Entry 4GDM (X-ray diffraction, 2.75 A resolution); this record covers chain A.

Chain A:
Name: 2-succinyl-6-hydroxy-2,4-cyclohexadiene-1-carboxylate synthase
From: Escherichia coli
Notes: EC 4.2.99.20
UniProtKB: P37355 (MENH_ECOLI); residues 1-252 here = UniProt positions 1-252
Amino-acid sequence (268 residues; each row starts with the number of its first residue; numbers below 1 keep their minus sign (Met-15 is residue -15)):
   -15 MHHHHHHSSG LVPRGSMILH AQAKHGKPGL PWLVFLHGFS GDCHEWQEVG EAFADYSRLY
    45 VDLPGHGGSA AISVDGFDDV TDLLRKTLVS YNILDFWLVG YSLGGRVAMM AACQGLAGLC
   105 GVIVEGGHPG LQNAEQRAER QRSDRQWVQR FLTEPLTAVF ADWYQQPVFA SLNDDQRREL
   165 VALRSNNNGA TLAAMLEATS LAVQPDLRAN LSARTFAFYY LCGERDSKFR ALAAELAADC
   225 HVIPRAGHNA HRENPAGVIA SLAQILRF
Not modelled in the structure: -15 to -1
Sequence notes: expression tag (-15 to 0)
Swiss-Prot annotation at these positions:
  - mutagenesis: Ser86 (S86A: 1400-fold decrease in catalytic activity), Asp210 (D210A: Loss of activity), His232 (H232A: Loss of activity)
From the paper describing this entry:
  - catalytic residues: Phe23, Ser86, Leu87, Asp210, His232
  - contacts within the chain: Phe23-Trp147, Tyr85-His232, Arg90-Thr183 (backbone contact), Arg90-Gln188 (hydrogen bond), Gly110-His232 (backbone contact), Arg124-Asp128 (hydrogen bond), Trp131-Trp147, Phe144-Trp147, Trp147-Tyr148, Val152-Asp210 (hydrophobic contact), Glu29-Arg168 (salt bridge), Tyr148-Arg168, Asp210-Phe213 (hydrophobic contact), Asp210-His232 (hydrogen bond), Tyr85-His235
  - binding site for chloride ion: Arg168, Asn233
  - binding site for sulfate ion: Ser86, Arg90, Arg124
  - binding site for sulfate ion: Phe23, Leu87 (from molecular simulation)

Summary:
From UniProt: 3 mutagenesis sites. From the paper: catalytic residues Phe23, Ser86 and Leu87 among others; a
binding site for sulfate ion at Ser86, Arg90 and Arg124 among others.
Chain A is 2-succinyl-6-hydroxy-2,4-cyclohexadiene-1-carboxylate synthase (Escherichia coli); the structure,
Crystal Structure of E.coli MenH, was determined by X-ray diffraction together with 4GEC and 4GEG from the
same study.
